5UAQ - chains C and D of the 6 polymer chains in the assembly; structure by X-ray diffraction, 3.60 A resolution.

== Chain C ==
Name: DNA-directed RNA polymerase subunit beta
From: Escherichia coli (strain K12)
Notes: EC 2.7.7.6
UniProtKB: P0A8V2 (RPOB_ECOLI); residue numbers follow UniProt; this construct covers 1-1342
Amino-acid sequence (1342 residues; row label = number of the first residue in the row):
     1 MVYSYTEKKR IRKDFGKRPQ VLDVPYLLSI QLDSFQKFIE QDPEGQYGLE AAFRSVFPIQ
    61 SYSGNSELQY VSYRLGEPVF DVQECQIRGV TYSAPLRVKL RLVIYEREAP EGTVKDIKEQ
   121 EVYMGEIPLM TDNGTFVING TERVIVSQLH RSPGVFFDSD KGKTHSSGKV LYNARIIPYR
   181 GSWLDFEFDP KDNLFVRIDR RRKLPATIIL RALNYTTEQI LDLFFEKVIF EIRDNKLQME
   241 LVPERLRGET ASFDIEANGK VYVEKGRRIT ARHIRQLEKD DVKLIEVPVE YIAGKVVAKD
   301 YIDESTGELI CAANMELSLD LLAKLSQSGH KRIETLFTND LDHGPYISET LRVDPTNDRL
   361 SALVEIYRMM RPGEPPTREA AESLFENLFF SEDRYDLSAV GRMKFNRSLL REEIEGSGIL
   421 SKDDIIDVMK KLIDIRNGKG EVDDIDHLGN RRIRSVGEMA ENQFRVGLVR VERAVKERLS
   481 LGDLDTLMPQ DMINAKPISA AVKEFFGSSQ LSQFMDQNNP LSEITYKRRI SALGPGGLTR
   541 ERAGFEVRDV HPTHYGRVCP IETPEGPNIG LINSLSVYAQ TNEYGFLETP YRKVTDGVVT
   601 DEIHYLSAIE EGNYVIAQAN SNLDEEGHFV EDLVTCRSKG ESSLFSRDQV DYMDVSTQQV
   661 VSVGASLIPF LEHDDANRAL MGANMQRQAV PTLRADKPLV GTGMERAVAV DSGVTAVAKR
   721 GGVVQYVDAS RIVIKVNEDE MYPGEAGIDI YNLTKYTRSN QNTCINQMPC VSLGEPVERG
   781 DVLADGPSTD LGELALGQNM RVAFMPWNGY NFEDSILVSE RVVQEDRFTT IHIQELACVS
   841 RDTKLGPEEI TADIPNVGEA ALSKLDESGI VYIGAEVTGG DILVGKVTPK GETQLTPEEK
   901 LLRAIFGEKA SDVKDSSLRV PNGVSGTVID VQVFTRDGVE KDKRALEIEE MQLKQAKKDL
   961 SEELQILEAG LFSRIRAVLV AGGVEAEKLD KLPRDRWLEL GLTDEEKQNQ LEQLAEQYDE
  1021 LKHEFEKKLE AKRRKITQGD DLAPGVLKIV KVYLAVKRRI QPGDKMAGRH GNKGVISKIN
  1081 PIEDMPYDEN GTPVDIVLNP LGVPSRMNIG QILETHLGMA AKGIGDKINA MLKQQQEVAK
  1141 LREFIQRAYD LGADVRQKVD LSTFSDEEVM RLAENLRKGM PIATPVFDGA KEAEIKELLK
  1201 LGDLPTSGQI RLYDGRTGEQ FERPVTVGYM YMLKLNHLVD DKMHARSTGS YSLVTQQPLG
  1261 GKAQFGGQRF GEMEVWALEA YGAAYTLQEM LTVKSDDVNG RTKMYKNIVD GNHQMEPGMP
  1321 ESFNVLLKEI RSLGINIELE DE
Not modelled in the structure: 1-2
Differences from the reference sequence: engineered mutation Tyr526 (His in P0A8V2)
Curated features (UniProtKB/Swiss-Prot):
  - modified residue (N6-acetyllysine): Lys1022, Lys1200
  - mutagenesis: Ile561 (I561S: Resistant to antibiotics salinamide A and B), Ile569 (I569S: Resistant to antibiotics salinamide A and B), Ala665 (A665E: Resistant to antibiotics salinamide A and B), Asp675 (D675A/G: Resistant to antibiotics salinamide A and B), Asn677 (N677H/K: Resistant to antibiotics salinamide A and B), Leu680 (L680M: Resistant to antibiotics salinamide A and B), Glu813 (E813K: Disrupts the enzyme's active center)
What the authors report for this chain:
  - conformationally variable residues (loop rearrangement): Ser512 to Pro520, Tyr756 to Asn766

== Chain D ==
Name: DNA-directed RNA polymerase subunit beta'
From: Escherichia coli (strain K12)
Notes: EC 2.7.7.6
UniProtKB: P0A8T7 (RPOC_ECOLI); residues 1-1407 here = UniProt positions 1-1407
Amino-acid sequence (1407 residues; each row starts with the number of its first residue):
     1 MKDLLKFLKA QTKTEEFDAI KIALASPDMI RSWSFGEVKK PETINYRTFK PERDGLFCAR
    61 IFGPVKDYEC LCGKYKRLKH RGVICEKCGV EVTQTKVRRE RMGHIELASP TAHIWFLKSL
   121 PSRIGLLLDM PLRDIERVLY FESYVVIEGG MTNLERQQIL TEEQYLDALE EFGDEFDAKM
   181 GAEAIQALLK SMDLEQECEQ LREELNETNS ETKRKKLTKR IKLLEAFVQS GNKPEWMILT
   241 VLPVLPPDLR PLVPLDGGRF ATSDLNDLYR RVINRNNRLK RLLDLAAPDI IVRNEKRMLQ
   301 EAVDALLDNG RRGRAITGSN KRPLKSLADM IKGKQGRFRQ NLLGKRVDYS GRSVITVGPY
   361 LRLHQCGLPK KMALELFKPF IYGKLELRGL ATTIKAAKKM VEREEAVVWD ILDEVIREHP
   421 VLLNRAPTLH RLGIQAFEPV LIEGKAIQLH PLVCAAYNAD FDGDQMAVHV PLTLEAQLEA
   481 RALMMSTNNI LSPANGEPII VPSQDVVLGL YYMTRDCVNA KGEGMVLTGP KEAERLYRSG
   541 LASLHARVKV RITEYEKDAN GELVAKTSLK DTTVGRAILW MIVPKGLPYS IVNQALGKKA
   601 ISKMLNTCYR ILGLKPTVIF ADQIMYTGFA YAARSGASVG IDDMVIPEKK HEIISEAEAE
   661 VAEIQEQFQS GLVTAGERYN KVIDIWAAAN DRVSKAMMDN LQTETVINRD GQEEKQVSFN
   721 SIYMMADSGA RGSAAQIRQL AGMRGLMAKP DGSIIETPIT ANFREGLNVL QYFISTHGAR
   781 KGLADTALKT ANSGYLTRRL VDVAQDLVVT EDDCGTHEGI MMTPVIEGGD VKEPLRDRVL
   841 GRVTAEDVLK PGTADILVPR NTLLHEQWCD LLEENSVDAV KVRSVVSCDT DFGVCAHCYG
   901 RDLARGHIIN KGEAIGVIAA QSIGEPGTQL TMRTFHIGGA ASRAAAESSI QVKNKGSIKL
   961 SNVKSVVNSS GKLVITSRNT ELKLIDEFGR TKESYKVPYG AVLAKGDGEQ VAGGETVANW
  1021 DPHTMPVITE VSGFVRFTDM IDGQTITRQT DELTGLSSLV VLDSAERTAG GKDLRPALKI
  1081 VDAQGNDVLI PGTDMPAQYF LPGKAIVQLE DGVQISSGDT LARIPQESGG TKDITGGLPR
  1141 VADLFEARRP KEPAILAEIS GIVSFGKETK GKRRLVITPV DGSDPYEEMI PKWRQLNVFE
  1201 GERVERGDVI SDGPEAPHDI LRLRGVHAVT RYIVNEVQDV YRLQGVKIND KHIEVIVRQM
  1261 LRKATIVNAG SSDFLEGEQV EYSRVKIANR ELEANGKVGA TYSRDLLGIT KASLATESFI
  1321 SAASFQETTR VLTEAAVAGK RDELRGLKEN VIVGRLIPAG TGYAYHQDRM RRRAAGEAPA
  1381 APQVTAEDAS ASLAELLNAG LGGSDNE
Not modelled in the structure: 1-7, 932-1134, 1377-1407
Ion coordination: Zn2+ site 1: Cys70, Cys72, Cys85, Cys88; Mg2+ near Asp462 (its only coordinating residue here); Zn2+ site 2: Cys814, Cys888, Cys895, Cys898
Curated features (UniProtKB/Swiss-Prot):
  - binding site (Zn(2+)): Cys70, Cys72, Cys85, Cys88, Cys814, Cys888, Cys895, Cys898
  - binding site (Mg(2+)): Asp460, Asp462, Asp464
  - modified residue: Lys983 (N6-acetyllysine)
  - mutagenesis: Gln504 (Q504P: Resistant to antibiotics salinamide A and B), Asn690 (N690D: Resistant to antibiotics salinamide A and B), Met697 (M697V: Resistant to antibiotics salinamide A and B), Ala735 (A735T: Resistant to antibiotics salinamide A and B), Arg738 (R738C/H/P/S: Resistant to antibiotics salinamide A and B), Ala748 (A748E: Resistant to antibiotics salinamide A and B), Pro758 (P758S/T: Resistant to antibiotics salinamide A and B), Phe763 (F763C: Resistant to antibiotics salinamide A and B), Ser775 (S775A: Resistant to antibiotics salinamide A and B), Ala779 (A779T/V: Resistant to antibiotics salinamide A and B), Arg780 (R780C: Resistant to antibiotics salinamide A and B), Gly782 (G782A/C: Resistant to antibiotics salinamide A and B), 1 further mutagenesis entry in UniProt

== How chain C and chain D interact ==
Residue-residue contacts (293; chain C residue first):
  Phe545(C) with Lys781(D); Ala784(D), hydrophobic
  Arg548(C) with Arg780(D), hydrogen bond (backbone-side chain)
  Asp549(C) with Pro750(D); His777(D), salt bridge
  Val550(C) with Pro750(D); His777(D)
  Tyr555(C) with Val769(D); Phe773(D), hydrophobic
  Pro560(C) with Phe773(D), hydrophobic; Thr776(D); Arg780(D), hydrogen bond (backbone-side chain)
  Ile561(C) with Thr776(D)
  Gly570(C) with Arg780(D)
  Asn573(C) with Arg780(D), hydrogen bond
  Gln618(C) with Leu770(D)
  Asn620(C) with Asn768(D)
  Ser642(C) with Leu770(D)
  Val660(C) with Phe773(D), hydrophobic
  Leu671(C) with Tyr772(D)
  Glu672(C) with Leu767(D), hydrogen bond (backbone-backbone)
  His673(C) with Phe763(D), hydrogen bond (side chain-backbone); Arg764(D); Glu765(D), hydrogen bond (side chain-backbone)
  Asp674(C) with Phe763(D); Tyr772(D), hydrogen bond (backbone-side chain)
  Asp675(C) with Phe763(D); Tyr772(D)
  Ala676(C) with Tyr772(D), hydrogen bond (backbone-side chain); Ser775(D); Ala779(D), hydrophobic
  Asn677(C) with Ala779(D); Leu783(D)
  Ala679(C) with Tyr772(D)
  Leu680(C) with Leu783(D), hydrophobic
  Phe804(C) with Ala637(D); Ser638(D), hydrogen bond (backbone-side chain)
  Met805(C) with Ala633(D); Ala637(D)
  Pro806(C) with Asp505(D); Ala632(D); Ala633(D); Ala637(D)
  Asn808(C) with Pro359(D); Phe629(D); Ala630(D); Ala633(D)
  Gly809(C) with Val357(D); Pro359(D); Phe629(D)
  Tyr810(C) with Pro359(D), hydrophobic; Tyr360(D)
  Phe812(C) with Val357(D), hydrophobic; Pro451(D), hydrophobic; Ser503(D); Gln504(D); Asp505(D); Phe629(D), hydrophobic
  Glu813(C) with Asp460(D); Phe461(D); Gln504(D), hydrogen bond
  Asp814(C) with Phe461(D)
  Ser815(C) with Val357(D); Phe461(D)
  Arg841(C) with Asp256(D)
  Lys844(C) with Phe49(D)
  Pro1044(C) with Gly257(D)
  Gln1061(C) with Lys445(D)
  Pro1062(C) with Ala446(D)
  Gly1063(C) with Val354(D)
  Lys1065(C) with Asp462(D)
  Lys1073(C) with Asp462(D)
  Val1075(C) with Phe461(D); Asp462(D); Gly463(D)
  Ser1077(C) with Thr356(D)
  Asn1099(C) with Asp505(D), hydrogen bond
  Pro1100(C) with Ala637(D); Ser638(D)
  Leu1101(C) with Gln504(D); Asp505(D); Met725(D), hydrophobic; Arg731(D), hydrogen bond (backbone-side chain)
  Ser1105(C) with Arg731(D), hydrogen bond; Gln736(D)
  Arg1106(C) with Arg731(D)
  Ile1109(C) with Met644(D), hydrophobic; Phe763(D)
  Ile1112(C) with Val639(D)
  His1116(C) with Ile641(D)
  Phe1187(C) with Leu767(D); Tyr772(D), hydrophobic
  Glu1192(C) with Ile641(D); Asp642(D); Arg764(D), salt bridge
  Lys1196(C) with Asp642(D), salt bridge
  Gln1209(C) with Gly640(D); Asp643(D), hydrogen bond
  Glu1219(C) with Arg538(D), salt bridge; Arg634(D), salt bridge
  Phe1221(C) with Ala633(D); Arg634(D)
  Glu1222(C) with Tyr512(D), hydrogen bond; Tyr537(D), hydrogen bond; Arg634(D), salt bridge; Ser635(D); Gly636(D)
  Arg1223(C) with Ser635(D); Gly636(D); Ala637(D); Phe719(D), hydrogen bond (side chain-backbone); Asn720(D); Ser721(D), hydrogen bond; Met724(D)
  Val1225(C) with Gly636(D); Ser638(D)
  Thr1226(C) with Ser638(D), hydrogen bond (backbone-side chain); Val639(D), hydrogen bond (side chain-backbone); Gly640(D)
  Val1239(C) with Lys445(D)
  Asp1240(C) with Lys445(D), salt bridge
  Lys1242(C) with Arg352(D); Ser353(D); Val354(D); Gln465(D)
  Met1243(C) with Arg352(D); Ser353(D); Met372(D), hydrophobic; Lys445(D)
  His1244(C) with Gly351(D); Arg352(D), hydrogen bond (backbone-backbone)
  Ala1245(C) with Ser350(D); Gly351(D)
  Arg1246(C) with Asp348(D), salt bridge; Tyr349(D), hydrogen bond (backbone-backbone); Ser350(D), hydrogen bond (backbone-backbone)
  Ser1247(C) with Asp348(D); Tyr349(D), hydrogen bond (backbone-backbone); Glu375(D), hydrogen bond
  Tyr1251(C) with Asp348(D), hydrogen bond
  Leu1253(C) with Arg99(D), hydrogen bond (backbone-side chain); Pro251(D), hydrophobic
  Val1254(C) with Arg99(D), hydrogen bond (backbone-side chain)
  Gln1256(C) with Arg99(D)
  Gln1257(C) with Gln340(D); Lys345(D); Arg346(D)
  Pro1258(C) with Arg346(D); Val347(D); Asp348(D)
  Gly1267(C) with Arg346(D); Val347(D); Ser350(D)
  Gln1268(C) with Arg346(D); Val347(D), hydrogen bond (backbone-backbone); Ser350(D), hydrogen bond (backbone-side chain); Gly351(D); Arg352(D); Ala467(D)
  Arg1269(C) with Gly344(D); Arg346(D)
  Phe1270(C) with Gly344(D); Lys345(D), hydrogen bond (backbone-backbone); His469(D)
  Gly1271(C) with Leu343(D); Gly344(D)
  Glu1272(C) with Leu342(D), hydrogen bond (backbone-backbone); Leu343(D); Arg798(D), salt bridge; Lys1348(D), salt bridge
  Met1273(C) with Thr428(D)
  Glu1274(C) with Asn424(D); Ala426(D); Thr428(D), hydrogen bond; Ile434(D)
  Trp1276(C) with Val801(D), hydrophobic; Val917(D); Gln921(D)
  Ala1277(C) with Thr428(D); Ile434(D), hydrophobic; Gln921(D)
  Leu1278(C) with Met484(D), hydrophobic
  Glu1279(C) with Gln805(D), hydrogen bond; Leu1347(D); Ile1357(D)
  Ala1280(C) with Arg431(D); Glu913(D); Val917(D), hydrophobic; Ile918(D), hydrophobic; Gln921(D)
  Tyr1281(C) with Arg431(D), hydrogen bond (side chain-backbone); Leu432(D); Ile434(D), hydrogen bond (side chain-backbone); Gln435(D); Met484(D), hydrophobic; Asn489(D)
  Gly1282(C) with Glu479(D); Gly1360(D); Thr1361(D), hydrogen bond (backbone-backbone)
  Ala1283(C) with Glu479(D); Thr1361(D)
  Ala1284(C) with Glu479(D), hydrogen bond (backbone-side chain); Leu1356(D), hydrophobic; Thr1361(D); Gly1362(D)
  Tyr1285(C) with Glu475(D); Glu479(D), hydrogen bond (backbone-side chain); Leu1356(D), hydrophobic; Thr1361(D)
  Thr1286(C) with Ala476(D); Glu479(D), hydrogen bond (backbone-side chain)
  Leu1287(C) with Ile1357(D), hydrophobic
  Gln1288(C) with Gly1354(D); Arg1355(D); Leu1356(D)
  Glu1289(C) with Val470(D); Pro471(D); Leu472(D), hydrogen bond (side chain-backbone); Thr473(D), hydrogen bond (side chain-backbone); Ala476(D)
  Met1290(C) with Val347(D); His469(D)
  Leu1291(C) with Lys345(D), hydrogen bond (backbone-side chain); Val1351(D); Gly1354(D)
  Thr1292(C) with Gly1354(D)
  Lys1294(C) with Val347(D); Asp348(D), hydrogen bond (backbone-backbone); Tyr349(D); Val470(D), hydrogen bond (side chain-backbone); Leu472(D)
  Ser1295(C) with Lys345(D); Arg346(D), hydrogen bond (side chain-backbone)
  Asp1296(C) with Lys345(D), salt bridge
  Val1298(C) with Lys96(D)
  Met1304(C) with Leu472(D), hydrophobic
  Tyr1305(C) with Tyr349(D); Pro379(D), hydrophobic; Tyr382(D)
  Ile1308(C) with Pro379(D); Phe380(D), hydrophobic
  Val1309(C) with Pro379(D); Gly383(D)
  His1313(C) with Phe380(D); Leu472(D); Leu474(D); Gln477(D)
  Pro1320(C) with Lys345(D); Val1353(D); Gly1354(D)
  Glu1321(C) with Arg99(D), salt bridge
  Ser1322(C) with Lys345(D)
  Phe1323(C) with Ile1352(D); Val1353(D), hydrophobic
  Val1325(C) with Arg99(D)
  Leu1326(C) with Arg339(D)
  Lys1328(C) with Glu100(D); Leu245(D)
  Glu1329(C) with Met330(D)
  Ile1330(C) with Ile331(D), hydrophobic
  Arg1331(C) with Trp33(D); Pro243(D)
  Ser1332(C) with Pro243(D); Leu245(D); Leu327(D)
  Leu1333(C) with Trp115(D), hydrophobic; Pro243(D); Leu307(D), hydrophobic; Leu327(D), hydrophobic
  Gly1334(C) with Ala25(D), hydrogen bond (backbone-backbone); His113(D), hydrogen bond (backbone-side chain)
  Ile1335(C) with Ile22(D), hydrophobic; Ala23(D); Trp33(D); Ala1336(D), hydrophobic
  Asn1336(C) with Ile22(D); Ala23(D), hydrogen bond (backbone-backbone); Leu24(D); Met29(D); Trp33(D)
  Ile1337(C) with Lys21(D)
  Glu1338(C) with Ile20(D); Lys21(D), hydrogen bond (backbone-backbone); Met29(D)
  Glu1340(C) with Phe17(D); Asp18(D), hydrogen bond (backbone-backbone); Ala19(D); Lys21(D); Arg1341(D), salt bridge
  Asp1341(C) with Asp18(D)
  Glu1342(C) with Glu16(D); Asp18(D), hydrogen bond (backbone-side chain); Arg1369(D), hydrogen bond (backbone-side chain)
Interface residues without a listed pair, chain C (155 interface residues in all): His551, Cys559, Thr563, Ile569, Ala619, Thr657, Trp807, Asn811, Glu892, Ile1076, Gly1102, Val1103, Pro1104, Met1107, Leu1113, Thr1206, Ser1207, Thr1217, Pro1224, Thr1248, Gly1249, Thr1255, Phe1265, Val1275, Gln1314, Met1315, Leu1339
Interface residues without a listed pair, chain D (172 interface residues in all): Arg47, Lys66, Met102, Phe116, Leu249, Asn341, Ile355, Leu376, Lys378, Leu422, Gly444, Gln448, Cys454, Leu483, Ala730, Gln739, Leu740, Arg744, Gly766, Thr797, Ala914, Leu1332, Ala1359, Arg1373

== In short ==
155 residues of chain C and 172 residues of chain D are in contact, with 53 hydrogen bonds and 13 salt
bridges. Among the polar pairs are Asp549(C)-His777(D), Glu1192(C)-Arg764(D) and Lys1196(C)-Asp642(D). From
the paper: conformational variability at Ser512(C) and Tyr756(C).
Chain C is DNA-directed RNA polymerase subunit beta and chain D is DNA-directed RNA polymerase subunit beta',
both from Escherichia coli (strain K12); the structure, Escherichia coli RNA polymerase RpoB H526Y mutant, was
determined by X-ray diffraction together with 5UAG, 5UAC, 5UAH, 5UAJ and 5UAL from the same study.
